PDB entry 6L82 | X-ray diffraction, 2.24 A resolution | chains A and B

Chain A:
Name: Spindle pole body component
Organism: Chaetomium thermophilum (strain DSM 1495 / CBS 144.50 / IMI 039719)
Notes: fragment: N-terminus
UniProt: G0SGA5 (G0SGA5_CHATD); residues 6-109 here correspond to UniProt positions 1-104 (UniProt number = residue number - 5)
Chain sequence (109 residues; row label = number of the first residue in the row):
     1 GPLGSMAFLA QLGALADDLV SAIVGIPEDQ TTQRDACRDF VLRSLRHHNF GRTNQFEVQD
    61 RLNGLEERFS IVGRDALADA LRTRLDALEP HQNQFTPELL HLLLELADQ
Unresolved in the structure: 1-3, 28-29, 47-51, 109
Differences from the reference sequence: expression tag (1-5)

Chain B:
Name: Mozart1
Organism: Chaetomium thermophilum (strain DSM 1495 / CBS 144.50 / IMI 039719)
UniProt: G0RZC6 (G0RZC6_CHATD); residues 5-87 here correspond to UniProt positions 1-83 (UniProt number = residue number - 4)
Chain sequence (86 residues; row label = number of the first residue in the row):
     2 GPHMPPSERA EKQAAAQQAV DILHEIATIL NCHLDRRTLS ICISMIENGV NPEALANVIK
    62 ELRVLGQDPQ QLDALVANYL ASSRRR
Unresolved in the structure: 2-12, 83-87
Differences from the reference sequence: expression tag (2-4)

How chain A and chain B interact:
Residue-residue contacts - 79 pairs, chain A then chain B:
  Phe8(A) - Asn49(B)
  Gln11(A) - Asn49(B)
  Leu12(A) - Val51(B)  hydrophobic
  Leu15(A) - Ile42(B)
  Leu15(A) - Ser45(B)
  Leu15(A) - Met46(B)
  Leu15(A) - Asn49(B)
  Ala16(A) - Met46(B)
  Asp18(A) - Arg38(B)  salt bridge
  Asp18(A) - Ile42(B)
  Leu19(A) - Ile42(B)  hydrophobic
  Leu19(A) - Met46(B)  hydrophobic
  Leu19(A) - Leu56(B)  hydrophobic
  Leu19(A) - Val59(B)  hydrophobic
  Leu19(A) - Leu63(B)  hydrophobic
  Ala22(A) - Thr39(B)
  Ile23(A) - Ile60(B)  hydrophobic
  Ile23(A) - Leu63(B)  hydrophobic
  Ile23(A) - Arg64(B)
  Val24(A) - Leu63(B)  hydrophobic
  Val24(A) - Gly67(B)
  Thr32(A) - Val77(B)
  Gln33(A) - Leu73(B)
  Gln33(A) - Val77(B)
  Asp35(A) - Tyr80(B)
  Ala36(A) - Leu76(B)
  Ala36(A) - Tyr80(B)  hydrophobic
  Cys37(A) - Leu73(B)  hydrophobic
  Cys37(A) - Leu76(B)
  Asp39(A) - Tyr80(B)
  Phe40(A) - Glu62(B)
  Val41(A) - Val59(B)  hydrophobic
  Ser44(A) - Val59(B)
  Leu45(A) - Val51(B)  hydrophobic
  Leu45(A) - Ala55(B)  hydrophobic
  Leu45(A) - Leu56(B)
  Leu45(A) - Val59(B)  hydrophobic
  Thr53(A) - Pro53(B)
  Leu65(A) - Leu31(B)  hydrophobic
  Ala80(A) - Ile30(B)  hydrophobic
  Leu81(A) - Ile30(B)
  Leu81(A) - Leu31(B)  hydrophobic
  Arg84(A) - Ile23(B)
  Arg84(A) - Glu26(B)  salt bridge
  Arg84(A) - Ile27(B)
  Arg84(A) - Ile30(B)
  Leu85(A) - Ile27(B)  hydrophobic
  Ala87(A) - Ile23(B)
  His91(A) - Ala16(B)
  His91(A) - Gln19(B)
  His91(A) - Ala20(B)
  Phe95(A) - Glu48(B)
  Glu98(A) - Ile47(B)
  Glu98(A) - Pro53(B)
  Leu99(A) - Leu24(B)  hydrophobic
  Leu99(A) - Ile44(B)  hydrophobic
  Leu99(A) - Ile47(B)  hydrophobic
  Leu100(A) - Ile27(B)  hydrophobic
  His101(A) - Glu54(B)  salt bridge
  Leu102(A) - Cys43(B)  hydrophobic
  Leu102(A) - Ile47(B)  hydrophobic
  Leu102(A) - Pro53(B)
  Leu102(A) - Ala57(B)
  Leu103(A) - Leu24(B)
  Leu103(A) - Ile27(B)  hydrophobic
  Leu103(A) - Leu31(B)
  Leu103(A) - Cys33(B)  hydrogen bond (backbone-side chain)
  Leu103(A) - Leu35(B)  hydrophobic
  Glu105(A) - Glu54(B)
  Glu105(A) - Ala57(B)
  Glu105(A) - Lys61(B)  hydrogen bond (backbone-side chain)
  Leu106(A) - Cys33(B)
  Leu106(A) - Leu35(B)  hydrophobic
  Leu106(A) - Ala57(B)
  Leu106(A) - Ile60(B)  hydrophobic
  Ala107(A) - Leu31(B)
  Asp108(A) - Leu31(B)  hydrogen bond (backbone-backbone)
  Asp108(A) - Asn32(B)
  Asp108(A) - His34(B)  salt bridge
Also at the interface, not in a pair above, chain A (46 interface residues in all): Val20, Arg43, Arg52, Phe69, Leu77, Leu88, Leu104
Also at the interface, not in a pair above, chain B (45 interface residues in all): Ala28, Leu40, Asn52, Leu66, Asn79

In short:
46 residues of chain A and 45 residues of chain B are in contact; the contacts include 3 hydrogen bonds and 4
salt bridges. Polar contacts include Asp18(A)-Arg38(B), Arg84(A)-Glu26(B) and His101(A)-Glu54(B).
Chain A is Spindle pole body component and chain B is Mozart1, both from Chaetomium thermophilum (strain DSM
1495 / CBS 144.50 / IMI 039719); the structure, Crystal structure of Chaetomium GCP5 N-terminus and Mozart1,
was determined by X-ray diffraction together with 6L7R, 6L80 and 6L81 from the same study.
